2WWV - chains C and D of the 4 polymer chains in the assembly; structure by solution NMR.

[Chain C]
Protein: N\,n'-diacetylchitobiose-specific phosphotransferase enzyme iia component
From: Escherichia coli
Notes: EC 2.7.1.-
Reference sequence: P69791 (PTQA_ECOLI); residues 1-103 here correspond to UniProt positions 14-116 (UniProt number = residue number + 13)
Amino-acid sequence (103 residues; numbered 1 to 103; the number before each row is that of its first residue):
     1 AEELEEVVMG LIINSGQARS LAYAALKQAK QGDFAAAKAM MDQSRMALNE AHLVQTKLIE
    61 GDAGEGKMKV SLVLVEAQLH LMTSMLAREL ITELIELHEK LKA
Differences from the reference sequence: engineered mutation Glu-76 (His89 in P69791), Leu-79 (Asp92 in P69791)

[Chain D]
Protein: N\,n'-diacetylchitobiose-specific phosphotransferase enzyme iib component
From: Escherichia coli K-12
Notes: EC 2.7.1.69
Reference sequence: P69795 (PTQB_ECOLI); numbering as in UniProt (aligned over 3-105)
Amino-acid sequence (103 residues; row label = number of the first residue in the row):
     3 KKHIYLFSSA GMSTSLLVSK MRAQAEKYEV PVIIEAFPET LAGEKGQNAD VVLLGPQIAY
    63 MLPEIQRLLP NKPVEVIDSL LYGKVDGLGV LKAAVAAIKK AAA
Differences from the reference sequence: engineered mutation Ser-10 (Cys in P69795)

[How chain C and chain D interact]
Contacting residue pairs - 11 pairs, chain C then chain D:
  Leu-53(C) / Lys-47(D)
  Thr-56(C) / Ala-38(D)
  Thr-56(C) / Phe-39(D)
  Ile-59(C) / Met-14(D)
  Ile-59(C) / Ser-17(D)
  Glu-60(C) / Ser-17(D)
  Glu-60(C) / Val-20(D)
  Glu-60(C) / Ile-36(D)
  Glu-60(C) / Glu-37(D)
  Glu-60(C) / Ala-38(D)
  Met-68(C) / Leu-18(D)
Interface residues without a listed pair, chain C (8 interface residues in all): His-52, Val-70, Leu-74
Interface residues without a listed pair, chain D (12 interface residues in all): Gly-13, Arg-24, Pro-40

[In short]
8 residues of chain C face 12 of chain D across their interface.
Chain C is N\,n'-diacetylchitobiose-specific phosphotransferase enzyme iia component (Escherichia coli) and
chain D is N\,n'-diacetylchitobiose-specific phosphotransferase enzyme iib component (Escherichia coli K-12);
the structure, NMR structure of the IIAchitobiose-IIBchitobiose complex of the N,N'- diacetylchitoboise brance
of the E. coli phosphotransferase ..., was determined by solution NMR, deposited together with 2WY2.
